PDB entry 4EZL | X-ray diffraction, 2.94 A resolution | chain A

Chain A:
Molecule: Phosphatidylinositol 4,5-bisphosphate 3-kinase catalytic subunit gamma isoform
From: Homo sapiens
Notes: EC 2.7.1.153, 2.7.11.1
UniProt: P48736 (PK3CG_HUMAN); residue numbers follow UniProt; this construct covers 144-1102
Sequence (966 residues; each row starts with the number of its first residue):
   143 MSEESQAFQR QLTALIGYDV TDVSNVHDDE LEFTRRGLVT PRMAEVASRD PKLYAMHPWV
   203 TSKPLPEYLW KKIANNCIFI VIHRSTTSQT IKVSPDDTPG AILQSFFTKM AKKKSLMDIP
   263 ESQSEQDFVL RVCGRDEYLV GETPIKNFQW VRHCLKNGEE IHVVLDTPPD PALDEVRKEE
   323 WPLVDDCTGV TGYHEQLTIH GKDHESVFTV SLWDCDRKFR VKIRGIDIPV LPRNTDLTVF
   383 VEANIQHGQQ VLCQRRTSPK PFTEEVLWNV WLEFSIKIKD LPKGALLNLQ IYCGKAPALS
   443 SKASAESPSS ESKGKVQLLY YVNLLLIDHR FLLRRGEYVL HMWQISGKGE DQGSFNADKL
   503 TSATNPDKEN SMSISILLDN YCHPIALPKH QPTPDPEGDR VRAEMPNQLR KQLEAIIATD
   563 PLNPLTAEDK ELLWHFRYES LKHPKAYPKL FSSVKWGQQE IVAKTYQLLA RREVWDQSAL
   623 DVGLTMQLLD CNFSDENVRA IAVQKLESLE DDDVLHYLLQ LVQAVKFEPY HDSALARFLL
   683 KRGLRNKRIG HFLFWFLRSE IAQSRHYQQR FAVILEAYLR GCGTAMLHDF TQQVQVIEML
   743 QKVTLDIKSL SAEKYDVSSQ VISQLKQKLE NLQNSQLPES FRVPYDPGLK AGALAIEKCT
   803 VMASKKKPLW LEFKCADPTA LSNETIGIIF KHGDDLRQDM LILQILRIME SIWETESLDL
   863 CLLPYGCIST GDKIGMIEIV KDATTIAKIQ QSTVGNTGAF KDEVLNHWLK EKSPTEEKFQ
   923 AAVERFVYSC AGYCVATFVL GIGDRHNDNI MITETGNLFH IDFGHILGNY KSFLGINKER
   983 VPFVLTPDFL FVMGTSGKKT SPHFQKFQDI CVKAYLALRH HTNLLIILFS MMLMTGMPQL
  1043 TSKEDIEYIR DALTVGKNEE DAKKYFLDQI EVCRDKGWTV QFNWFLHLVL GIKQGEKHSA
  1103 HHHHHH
Disordered / not traced: 252-266, 321-356, 436-459, 490-496, 523-524, 528-543, 755-757, 967-980, 1094-1108
Differences from the reference sequence: expression tag (143, 1103-1108); engineered mutation T802 (Lys in P48736)
Residues lining bound ligands: 0SE (2-(1-{[2-(2-aminopyrimidin-5-yl)-4-(morpholin-4-yl)pyrido[3,2-d]pyrimidin-6-yl]methyl}piperidin-4-yl)propan-2-ol): M804, A805, W812, I831, K833, D836, L838, D841, Y867, I879, E880, I881, V882, T887, K890, M953, F961, I963, D964
Curated features (UniProtKB/Swiss-Prot):
  - region: V803 to K809 (G-loop), G943 to N951 (Catalytic loop), H962 to T988 (Activation loop)
  - binding site (ATP): G829 to L838, L864 to T872, F961 to L969
  - modified residue: T1024 (Phosphothreonine), S1101 (Phosphoserine)
  - natural variant: R1021 (R1021P: In IMD97), N1085 (N1085S: In IMD97)
  - mutagenesis: K833 (K833R: Loss of kinase activity. Loss of autophosphorylation. Reduced inflammatory reactions but no alterations in cardiac contractility), R947 (R947P: Abolishes protein and lipid kinase activity. Does not abolish interaction with GRK2), S1101 (S1101A/Q: Loss of autophosphorylation. No effect on phosphatidylinositol-4,5-bisphosphate 3-kinase activity)

In short:
Ligands of chain A: compound 0SE. From UniProt: 28 ATP-binding residues and 3 mutagenesis sites.
Chain A is Phosphatidylinositol 4,5-bisphosphate 3-kinase catalytic subunit gamma isoform (Homo sapiens); the
structure, Potent and Selective Inhibitors of PI3K-delta: Obtaining Isoform Selectivity from the Affinity
Pocket and Tryptophan Shelf, was determined by X-ray diffraction (same publication as 4EZJ and 4EZK).
